PDB entry 8B64 | electron microscopy, 2.59 A resolution | chains L and M of the 34 polymer chains in the assembly

Chain L:
Name: Reaction center protein L chain
Organism: Rhodobacter capsulatus
UniProt: P19057 (RCEL_RHOCA); residues 0-281 here correspond to UniProt positions 1-282 (UniProt number = residue number + 1)
Chain sequence (282 residues; each row starts with the number of its first residue; numbering starts at 0):
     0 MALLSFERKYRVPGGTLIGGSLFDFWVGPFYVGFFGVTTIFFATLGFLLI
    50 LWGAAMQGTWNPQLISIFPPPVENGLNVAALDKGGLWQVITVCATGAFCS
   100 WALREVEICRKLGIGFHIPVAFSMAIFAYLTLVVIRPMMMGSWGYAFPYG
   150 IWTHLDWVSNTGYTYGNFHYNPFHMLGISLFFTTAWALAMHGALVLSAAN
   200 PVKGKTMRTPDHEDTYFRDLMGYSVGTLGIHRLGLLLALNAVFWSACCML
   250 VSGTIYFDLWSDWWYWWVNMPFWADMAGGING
Unresolved in the structure: 0
Swiss-Prot annotation at these positions:
  - binding site ((7R,8Z)-bacteriochlorophyll b): H153, H173
  - binding site (Fe cation): H190, H230
  - binding site (a ubiquinone): F216
Ion coordination: Fe ion: H190, H230 (shared with H217(M), E232(M), H264(M) of chain M)
Small-molecule neighbours:
  - 1,2-Distearoyl-sn-glycerophosphoethanolamine (3PE), molecule 1: A1, G27, P28, F29
  - 1,2-Distearoyl-sn-glycerophosphoethanolamine (3PE), molecule 2: Q62, I150, W151
  - 1,2-Distearoyl-sn-glycerophosphoethanolamine (3PE), molecule 3: L195, N199, P200
  - bacteriochlorophyll a (BCL), molecule 1: F46, I49, Y128, L131, F146, I150, W151, H153, L154, W156, V157
  - bacteriochlorophyll a (BCL), molecule 2: F97, F121, A124, I125, A127, Y128, L131, W156, V157, S158, T160, G161, Y162, N166, F167, H168, H173, G176, I177, F180, F181, V241, S244, A245, C247, M248
  - bacteriochlorophyll a (BCL), molecule 3: V157, Y162, H168, F181
  - bacteriochlorophyll a (BCL), molecule 4: H168, M174, I177, S178, F181, T182
  - bacteriopheophytin a (BPH), molecule 1: T38, F41, A42, G45, F46, I49, I89, C92, A93, A96, F97, W100, E104, I117, A120, F121, A124, Y128, F146, P147, Y148, G149, I150, H153, F180, A237, L238, V241
  - bacteriopheophytin a (BPH), molecule 2: F181, A184, W185, A188, M189, F216, L219, M220
  - ubiquinone-10 (U10), molecule 1: V26, F29, Y30, V31, G35, V36, I39, W100, R103
  - ubiquinone-10 (U10), molecule 2: P171, M174, L175, S178, W263
  - ubiquinone-10 (U10), molecule 3: L175, S178, L179, T182, W185, A186, M189, H190, L193, V194, E212, D213, F216, M220, Y222, S223, V224, G225, T226, I229, L232, L236
  - ubiquinone-10 (U10), molecule 4: W263, W265, W266

Chain M:
Name: Reaction center protein M chain
Organism: Rhodobacter capsulatus
UniProt: P11847 (RCEM_RHOCA); residues 0-306 here correspond to UniProt positions 1-307 (UniProt number = residue number + 1)
Chain sequence (307 residues; numbered 0 to 306; the number before each row is that of its first residue; numbering starts at 0):
     0 MAEYQNFFNQVQVAGAPEMGLKEDVDTFERTPAGMFNILGWMGNAQIGPI
    50 YLGIAGTVSLAFGAAWFFTIGVWYWYQAGFDPFIFMRDLFFFSLEPPPAE
   100 YGLAIAPLKQGGVWQIASLFMAISVIAWWVRVYTRADQLGMGKHMAWAFL
   150 SAIWLWSVLGFWRPILMGSWSVAPPYGIFSHLDWTNQFSLDHGNLFYNPF
   200 HGLSIAALYGSALLFAMHGATILAVTRFGGERELEQIVDRGTASERAALF
   250 WRWTMGFNATMEGIHRWAIWMAVMVTLTGGIGILLSGTVVDNWYVWAQVH
   300 GYAPVTP
Unresolved in the structure: 0, 305-306
Swiss-Prot annotation at these positions:
  - binding site ((7R,8Z)-bacteriochlorophyll b): H180, H200
  - binding site (Fe cation): H217, E232, H264
  - binding site (a ubiquinone): W250
Ion coordination: Fe ion: H217, E232, H264 (shared with H190(L), H230(L) of chain L)
Small-molecule neighbours:
  - 1,2-Distearoyl-sn-glycerophosphoethanolamine (3PE), molecule 1: A60, A63, A64, F67, T68, V71, W72, W74, Y75, F79, L107, K108, V112, I115
  - 1,2-Distearoyl-sn-glycerophosphoethanolamine (3PE), molecule 2: G141, H143, W146, L149, S150, W153, R265, I268, W269, V272, L276, I280
  - 1,2-Distearoyl-sn-glycerophosphoethanolamine (3PE), molecule 3: P198, G201, L202, A205, A206, M273, W295, H299, Y301
  - 1,2-Distearoyl-sn-glycerophosphoethanolamine (3PE), molecule 4: R251, M254, G255, F256, W266, W269, M270
  - bacteriochlorophyll a (BCL), molecule 1: W65, F66, M120, W155, L158, P173, I177, H180, L181, W183, T184
  - bacteriochlorophyll a (BCL), molecule 2: W65, M120, V124, F148, A151, I152, L154, W155, L158, W183, T184, N185, F187, S188, L194, F195, H200, S203, I204, L207, Y208, V274, T275, G278, G279, I282
  - bacteriochlorophyll a (BCL), molecule 3: T184, F195, Y208
  - bacteriochlorophyll a (BCL), molecule 4: F195, G201, I204, A205, Y208, G209, L212, M270
  - bacteriopheophytin a (BPH), molecule 1: S58, L59, G62, A63, W65, F66, F67, S123, V124, W127, V131, M144, A147, F148, A151, A271, V272, T275
  - bacteriopheophytin a (BPH), molecule 2: Y208, A211, L212, A215, M216, W250, T253, M254
  - spheroidene (SPO): W65, F66, F67, I69, G70, V71, Y73, W74, F84, L88, I104, Q114, S117, L118, M120, A121, W155, S156, L158, G159, F160, W169, P173, Y175, G176, I177, H180
  - ubiquinone-10 (U10), molecule 1: M85, R86, D87, L88, F89, F90, F178
  - ubiquinone-10 (U10), molecule 2: F89, I177, F178
  - ubiquinone-10 (U10), molecule 3: L212, L213, M216, H217, T220, I221, A246, A247, W250, M254, F256, N257, A258, T259, M260, I263, W266

How chain L and chain M interact:
Contacting residue pairs - 214 pairs, chain L then chain M:
  L3(L) - L248(M)  hydrophobic
  L3(L) - R251(M)
  F5(L) - R239(M)
  F5(L) - E244(M)
  E6(L) - L248(M)
  E6(L) - W252(M)  hydrogen bond
  K8(L) - E244(M)  salt bridge
  Y9(L) - T241(M)  hydrogen bond
  Y9(L) - E244(M)  hydrogen bond
  Y9(L) - R245(M)
  Y9(L) - L248(M)  hydrophobic
  Y9(L) - W252(M)
  R10(L) - W252(M)
  W25(L) - W252(M)
  P28(L) - R251(M)
  P28(L) - W252(M)
  P28(L) - G255(M)
  F29(L) - W252(M)
  F29(L) - T253(M)
  F29(L) - M254(M)
  F29(L) - G255(M)
  Y30(L) - W252(M)  hydrogen bond (backbone-backbone)
  N60(L) - G300(M)  hydrogen bond (side chain-backbone)
  Q62(L) - Y301(M)
  L63(L) - Y301(M)
  L63(L) - A302(M)
  W100(L) - T253(M)
  R103(L) - W252(M)  hydrogen bond (side chain-backbone)
  R103(L) - T253(M)  hydrogen bond (side chain-backbone)
  E104(L) - F249(M)
  E104(L) - T253(M)
  I107(L) - F249(M)  hydrophobic
  I107(L) - W252(M)
  I107(L) - T253(M)
  C108(L) - F249(M)  hydrophobic
  K110(L) - W252(M)
  L111(L) - R245(M)  hydrogen bond (backbone-side chain)
  L111(L) - F249(M)
  L111(L) - W252(M)  hydrophobic
  G112(L) - R226(M)  hydrogen bond (backbone-side chain)
  G112(L) - F227(M)
  G112(L) - R245(M)
  I113(L) - A223(M)
  I113(L) - R226(M)
  I113(L) - F249(M)  hydrophobic
  G114(L) - A223(M)
  G114(L) - R226(M)
  H116(L) - Q4(M)  hydrogen bond (side chain-backbone)
  H116(L) - F6(M)
  H116(L) - A219(M)
  H116(L) - L222(M)
  H116(L) - A223(M)
  I117(L) - A219(M)
  I117(L) - T220(M)
  I117(L) - F249(M)  hydrophobic
  I117(L) - W250(M)  hydrophobic
  W151(L) - F195(M)
  W151(L) - Y196(M)
  W151(L) - Y301(M)
  L154(L) - F195(M)
  D155(L) - Y196(M)  hydrogen bond
  V157(L) - F195(M)  hydrophobic
  S158(L) - F195(M)
  Y162(L) - N185(M)  hydrogen bond
  Y162(L) - L189(M)
  N166(L) - D182(M)
  N166(L) - N185(M)
  H168(L) - L181(M)  hydrogen bond (side chain-backbone)
  H168(L) - T184(M)
  Y169(L) - F178(M)  hydrophobic
  Y169(L) - D182(M)  hydrogen bond
  M174(L) - F178(M)  hydrophobic
  M174(L) - L181(M)  hydrophobic
  F180(L) - L207(M)
  F180(L) - A211(M)  hydrophobic
  T183(L) - A211(M)
  T183(L) - F214(M)
  A184(L) - L207(M)  hydrophobic
  A184(L) - A271(M)
  A186(L) - F214(M)
  L187(L) - S210(M)
  L187(L) - F214(M)
  L187(L) - A267(M)
  A188(L) - A271(M)
  M189(L) - M144(M)
  H190(L) - H217(M)
  H190(L) - E232(M)  salt bridge
  H190(L) - H264(M)  hydrogen bond
  G191(L) - H264(M)
  A192(L) - H143(M)
  A192(L) - M144(M)
  A192(L) - I268(M)  hydrophobic
  L193(L) - M144(M)
  V194(L) - E232(M)
  V194(L) - H264(M)
  L195(L) - H143(M)
  L195(L) - E261(M)
  L195(L) - H264(M)
  L195(L) - R265(M)
  L195(L) - I268(M)  hydrophobic
  S196(L) - M140(M)
  S196(L) - G141(M)  hydrogen bond (backbone-backbone)
  S196(L) - H143(M)
  A197(L) - M140(M)  hydrophobic
  A197(L) - L233(M)  hydrophobic
  A198(L) - E261(M)
  N199(L) - G141(M)
  N199(L) - H143(M)
  N199(L) - E261(M)  hydrogen bond
  N199(L) - R265(M)  hydrogen bond
  P200(L) - G139(M)
  V201(L) - G139(M)  hydrogen bond (backbone-backbone)
  V201(L) - M140(M)
  V201(L) - K142(M)
  M206(L) - L233(M)  hydrophobic
  M206(L) - V237(M)  hydrophobic
  R207(L) - E22(M)  salt bridge
  R207(L) - L138(M)  hydrogen bond (side chain-backbone)
  R207(L) - G139(M)
  R207(L) - L233(M)
  T208(L) - L233(M)
  P209(L) - L233(M)
  D210(L) - L20(M)
  H211(L) - L20(M)
  H211(L) - E22(M)  salt bridge
  H211(L) - L138(M)
  D213(L) - N43(M)  hydrogen bond
  T214(L) - G19(M)
  T214(L) - L20(M)  hydrogen bond (side chain-backbone)
  T214(L) - R29(M)
  Y215(L) - V131(M)  hydrogen bond (side chain-backbone)
  Y215(L) - R134(M)
  Y215(L) - A135(M)
  Y215(L) - L138(M)  hydrophobic
  Y215(L) - M140(M)  hydrophobic
  Y215(L) - M144(M)
  F216(L) - M144(M)  hydrophobic
  R217(L) - E17(M)
  R217(L) - Q45(M)
  R217(L) - P48(M)
  R217(L) - I49(M)
  D218(L) - R29(M)  salt bridge
  D218(L) - P48(M)
  D218(L) - I49(M)
  D218(L) - Y50(M)  hydrogen bond (backbone-backbone)
  D218(L) - R130(M)  hydrogen bond (backbone-side chain)
  L219(L) - W127(M)
  L219(L) - R130(M)  hydrogen bond (backbone-side chain)
  L219(L) - V131(M)  hydrophobic
  M220(L) - I49(M)
  G221(L) - I46(M)
  G221(L) - G47(M)  hydrogen bond (backbone-backbone)
  G221(L) - I49(M)
  Y222(L) - L38(M)  hydrophobic
  Y222(L) - N43(M)  hydrogen bond (side chain-backbone)
  Y222(L) - Q45(M)
  Y222(L) - I46(M)  hydrophobic
  S223(L) - N43(M)  hydrogen bond (backbone-side chain)
  V224(L) - M41(M)  hydrophobic
  V224(L) - G42(M)
  V224(L) - N43(M)  hydrogen bond (backbone-backbone)
  G225(L) - N43(M)
  T226(L) - E230(M)  hydrogen bond (side chain-backbone)
  L227(L) - N5(M)
  L227(L) - L222(M)  hydrophobic
  L227(L) - T225(M)
  G228(L) - M41(M)
  I229(L) - F214(M)
  H230(L) - H217(M)  hydrogen bond
  H230(L) - G218(M)
  H230(L) - I221(M)
  H230(L) - E232(M)  salt bridge
  R231(L) - Y3(M)
  R231(L) - N5(M)  hydrogen bond
  R231(L) - F6(M)  hydrogen bond (side chain-backbone)
  R231(L) - F7(M)
  R231(L) - N8(M)  hydrogen bond
  R231(L) - W40(M)  hydrogen bond (side chain-backbone)
  R231(L) - M41(M)  hydrogen bond (side chain-backbone)
  R231(L) - L222(M)
  L232(L) - M41(M)  hydrophobic
  G233(L) - F214(M)
  L234(L) - F6(M)  hydrophobic
  L234(L) - A215(M)
  L234(L) - A219(M)  hydrophobic
  L234(L) - L222(M)  hydrophobic
  L235(L) - F6(M)  hydrophobic
  A237(L) - A211(M)
  A237(L) - A215(M)  hydrophobic
  W263(L) - F178(M)  hydrophobic
  Y264(L) - F90(M)
  W266(L) - M85(M)  hydrogen bond (side chain-backbone)
  W266(L) - R86(M)
  V267(L) - R86(M)
  V267(L) - F90(M)  hydrophobic
  W272(L) - F82(M)
  W272(L) - M85(M)  hydrophobic
  W272(L) - R86(M)  hydrogen bond (backbone-side chain)
  A273(L) - R86(M)  hydrogen bond (backbone-side chain)
  M275(L) - D80(M)
  M275(L) - F82(M)  hydrophobic
  M275(L) - I83(M)
  M275(L) - R86(M)  hydrogen bond (backbone-side chain)
  G277(L) - R86(M)  hydrogen bond (backbone-side chain)
  G278(L) - Q76(M)
  G278(L) - I83(M)
  G278(L) - D87(M)
  I279(L) - D87(M)  hydrogen bond (backbone-side chain)
  I279(L) - F90(M)
  I279(L) - F91(M)  hydrophobic
  N280(L) - R86(M)
  N280(L) - D87(M)  hydrogen bond
  N280(L) - F90(M)
  G281(L) - R86(M)  hydrogen bond (backbone-side chain)
Other interface residues (no listed pair), chain L (100 interface residues in all): F181, K204, E212, A276
Other interface residues (no listed pair), chain M (101 interface residues in all): D23, V24, A77, A147, N193, V224, I236, A247, N257, P303

Summary:
100 residues of chain L face 101 of chain M across their interface; the contacts include 45 hydrogen bonds and
6 salt bridges. Polar contacts include K8(L)-E244(M), H190(L)-E232(M) and R207(L)-E22(M).
Chain L is Reaction center protein L chain and chain M is Reaction center protein M chain, both from
Rhodobacter capsulatus; the structure, Cryo-EM structure of RC-LH1-PufX photosynthetic core complex from Rba.
capsulatus, was determined by electron microscopy.
